Entry 2IMW (X-ray diffraction, 2.05 A resolution); this record covers chains T and P of the 3 polymer chains in the assembly.

[Chain T]
Molecule: 15-nt DNA strand
Sequence (15 nucleotides; numbered 1904 to 1918; the number before each row is that of its first residue):
  1904 TAGAATCCTTCCCCC

[Chain P]
Molecule: DNA polymerase IV
Organism: Sulfolobus solfataricus
Notes: EC 2.7.7.7
UniProtKB: Q97W02 (DPO42_SULSO); residues 1-348 here = UniProt positions 1-348
Amino-acid sequence (348 residues; row label = number of the first residue in the row):
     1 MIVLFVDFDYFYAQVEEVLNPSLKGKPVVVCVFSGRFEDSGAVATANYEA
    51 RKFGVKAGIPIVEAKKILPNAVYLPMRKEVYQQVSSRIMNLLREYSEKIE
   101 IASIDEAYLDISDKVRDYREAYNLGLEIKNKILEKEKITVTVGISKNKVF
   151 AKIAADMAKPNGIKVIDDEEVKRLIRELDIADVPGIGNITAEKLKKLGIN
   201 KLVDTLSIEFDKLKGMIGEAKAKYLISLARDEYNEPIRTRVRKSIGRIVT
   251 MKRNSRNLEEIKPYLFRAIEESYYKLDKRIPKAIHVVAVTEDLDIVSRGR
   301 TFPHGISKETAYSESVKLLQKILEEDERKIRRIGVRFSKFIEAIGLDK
Ion coordination: Ca2+ site 1: Asp-7, Phe-8, Asp-105 (together with 2',3'-dideoxyadenosine triphosphate); Ca2+ site 2: Ala-181, Ile-186
Residues lining bound ligands: 2',3'-dideoxyadenosine triphosphate (DDS): Asp-7, Phe-8, Asp-9, Tyr-10, Phe-11, Tyr-12, Val-32, Ala-42, Val-43, Ala-44, Thr-45, Tyr-48, Arg-51, Ala-57, Gly-58, Met-76, Asp-105, Lys-159
Reported in the primary citation:
  - binding site for 2',3'-dideoxyadenosine triphosphate: Tyr-12, Ala-44, Ala-57, Gly-58, Met-76

[Chain T / chain P interface]
Contacting residue pairs (29):
  DC1911(T) / Thr-301(P)  phosphate contact
  DC1911(T) / Lys-339(P)  salt bridge to the phosphate
  DT1912(T) / His-285(P)  salt bridge to the phosphate
  DT1912(T) / Ser-297(P)  sugar contact
  DT1912(T) / Arg-298(P)  phosphate contact
  DT1912(T) / Gly-299(P)  hydrogen bond to the phosphate
  DT1913(T) / Ile-295(P)  phosphate contact
  DT1913(T) / Val-296(P)  phosphate contact
  DT1913(T) / Ser-297(P)  hydrogen bond to the phosphate
  DT1913(T) / Arg-298(P)  salt bridge to the phosphate
  DC1915(T) / Ile-189(P)  phosphate contact
  DC1915(T) / Thr-190(P)  phosphate contact
  DC1915(T) / Lys-193(P)  salt bridge to the phosphate
  DC1916(T) / Gly-185(P)  phosphate contact
  DC1916(T) / Ile-186(P)  phosphate contact
  DC1916(T) / Gly-187(P)  hydrogen bond to the phosphate
  DC1916(T) / Asn-188(P)  phosphate contact
  DC1916(T) / Ile-189(P)  hydrogen bond to the phosphate
  DC1916(T) / Thr-190(P)  hydrogen bond to the phosphate
  DC1916(T) / Lys-221(P)  sugar contact
  DC1917(T) / Val-183(P)  phosphate contact
  DC1917(T) / Pro-184(P)  phosphate contact
  DC1917(T) / Gly-185(P)  hydrogen bond to the phosphate
  DC1917(T) / Ile-186(P)  hydrogen bond to the phosphate
  DC1917(T) / Gly-187(P)  phosphate contact
  DC1918(T) / Ser-103(P)  hydrogen bond to the phosphate
  DC1918(T) / Asp-105(P)  phosphate contact
  DC1918(T) / Glu-106(P)  sugar contact
  DC1918(T) / Lys-152(P)  salt bridge to the phosphate

[Overview]
7 residues of chain T face 22 of chain P across their interface; the contacts include 8 hydrogen bonds and 5
salt bridges. Polar pairs include DT1912(T)/Gly-299(P), DT1913(T)/Ser-297(P) and DC1916(T)/Gly-187(P). Chain P
binds 2',3'-dideoxyadenosine triphosphate. The paper reports a binding site for 2',3'-dideoxyadenosine
triphosphate at Tyr-12(P), Ala-44(P) and Ala-57(P) among others.
Chain T is a 15-nt DNA strand and chain P is DNA polymerase IV (Sulfolobus solfataricus); the structure,
Mechanism of Template-Independent Nucleotide Incorporation Catalyzed by a Template-Dependent DNA Polymerase,
was determined by X-ray diffraction.
